Entry 8UCN (electron microscopy, 3.31 A resolution); this record covers chains a and h of the 10 polymer chains in the assembly.

== Chain a ==
Molecule: Cytochrome c oxidase subunit 1
Organism: Komagataella pastoris
UniProtKB: F2R0K8 (F2R0K8_KOMPC); numbering as in UniProt (aligned over 1-535)
Amino-acid sequence (535 residues; each row starts with the number of its first residue):
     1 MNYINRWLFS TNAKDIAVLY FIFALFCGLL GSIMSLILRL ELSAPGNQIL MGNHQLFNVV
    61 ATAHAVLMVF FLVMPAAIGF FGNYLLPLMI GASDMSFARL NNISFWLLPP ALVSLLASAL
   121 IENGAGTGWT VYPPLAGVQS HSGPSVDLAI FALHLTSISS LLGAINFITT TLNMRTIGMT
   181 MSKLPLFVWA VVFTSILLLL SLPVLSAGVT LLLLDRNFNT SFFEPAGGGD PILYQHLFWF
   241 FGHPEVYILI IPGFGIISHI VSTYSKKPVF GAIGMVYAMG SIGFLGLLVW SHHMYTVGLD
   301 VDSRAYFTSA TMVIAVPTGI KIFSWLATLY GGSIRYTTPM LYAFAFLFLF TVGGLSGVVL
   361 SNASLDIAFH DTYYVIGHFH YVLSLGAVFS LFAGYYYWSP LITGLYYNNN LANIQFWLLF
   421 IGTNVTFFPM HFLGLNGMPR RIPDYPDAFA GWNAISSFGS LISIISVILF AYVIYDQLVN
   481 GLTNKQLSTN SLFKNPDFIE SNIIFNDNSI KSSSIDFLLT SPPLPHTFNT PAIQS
Sequence notes: conflict Ile-4 (Met in F2R0K8), Ile-16 (Met in F2R0K8), Ile-22 (Met in F2R0K8), 34 further conflict positions vs the reference (F2R0K8) not listed
Ion coordination: Cu ion: His-243, His-292, His-293
Ligand contacts:
  - heme a (HEA), molecule 1: Phe-21, Ala-24, Gly-28, Leu-29, Ser-35, Leu-38, Arg-39, Leu-42, Phe-57, Ala-61, His-64, Ala-65, Met-68, Val-69, Leu-72, Ala-76, Gly-128, Trp-129, Tyr-373, Ile-376, Phe-379, His-380, Leu-383, Ser-384, Val-388, Leu-391, Phe-392, Thr-426, Phe-427, Met-430, Arg-440, Arg-441, Ser-463, Val-467
  - heme a (HEA), molecule 2: Trp-129, Trp-239, His-243, Val-246, Tyr-247, Ile-250, His-292, His-293, Ile-314, Ala-315, Gly-319, Phe-323, Phe-350, Gly-354, Leu-355, Gly-357, Val-358, Leu-360, Ser-361, Asp-366, His-370, Val-375, His-378, Phe-379, Val-382, Leu-383, Arg-440
  - phosphatidylethanolamine (PTY), molecule 1: Ser-96, Phe-97, Ala-98, Arg-99, Leu-100, Ile-103, Ile-158, Leu-162
  - phosphatidylethanolamine (PTY), molecule 2: Phe-270, Ala-327, Tyr-330
  - phosphatidylethanolamine (PTY), molecule 3: Tyr-336, Leu-341, Phe-344, Trp-417, Phe-420

== Chain h ==
Molecule: Cytochrome c oxidase subunit 8
Organism: Komagataella pastoris
UniProtKB: F2QRE4 (F2QRE4_KOMPC); residues 27-74 here = UniProt positions 27-74
Amino-acid sequence (48 residues; numbered 27 to 74; the number before each row is that of its first residue):
    27 DVGPYSNLPF KVKNRRVPYA VPHFLFFAIG MGIPFFACYV QLKRSGSI

== Interface between chain a and chain h ==
Contacting residue pairs (49; chain a residue first):
  Tyr-3(a) / Pro-35(h)  hydrogen bond (side chain-backbone)
  Arg-6(a) / Ser-32(h)
  Trp-7(a) / Leu-34(h)
  Trp-7(a) / Pro-35(h)  hydrophobic
  Ile-22(a) / Pro-35(h)  hydrophobic
  Ile-22(a) / Phe-52(h)
  Phe-26(a) / Phe-52(h)  hydrophobic
  Phe-26(a) / Ile-55(h)  hydrophobic
  Phe-26(a) / Gly-56(h)
  Phe-26(a) / Ile-59(h)  hydrophobic
  Leu-29(a) / Phe-53(h)  hydrophobic
  Leu-30(a) / Gly-56(h)
  Leu-30(a) / Ile-59(h)  hydrophobic
  Leu-30(a) / Pro-60(h)
  Ile-33(a) / Met-57(h)  hydrophobic
  Ile-33(a) / Pro-60(h)  hydrophobic
  Ile-33(a) / Phe-61(h)  hydrophobic
  Met-34(a) / Pro-60(h)  hydrophobic
  Ile-37(a) / Pro-60(h)
  Ile-37(a) / Phe-61(h)  hydrophobic
  Met-51(a) / Leu-68(h)  hydrophobic
  Met-51(a) / Ser-73(h)
  Met-51(a) / Ile-74(h)  hydrophobic
  Asn-53(a) / Gln-67(h)
  Asn-53(a) / Ser-71(h)  hydrogen bond
  Leu-56(a) / Cys-64(h)
  Leu-56(a) / Gln-67(h)
  Leu-56(a) / Leu-68(h)  hydrophobic
  Ala-119(a) / Gln-67(h)  hydrogen bond (backbone-side chain)
  Leu-120(a) / Ala-63(h)  hydrophobic
  Leu-120(a) / Arg-70(h)  hydrogen bond (backbone-side chain)
  Glu-122(a) / Gln-67(h)  hydrogen bond (backbone-side chain)
  Glu-122(a) / Arg-70(h)
  Asn-123(a) / Gln-67(h)  hydrogen bond (backbone-side chain)
  Gly-124(a) / Gln-67(h)
  Ile-402(a) / Asn-33(h)  hydrogen bond (backbone-side chain)
  Thr-403(a) / Pro-30(h)
  Leu-405(a) / Tyr-31(h)  hydrophobic
  Ala-471(a) / His-49(h)
  Ala-471(a) / Phe-53(h)  hydrophobic
  Ile-474(a) / His-49(h)
  Tyr-475(a) / Tyr-45(h)  hydrophobic
  Leu-478(a) / Tyr-31(h)  hydrogen bond (backbone-side chain)
  Leu-478(a) / Leu-34(h)  hydrophobic
  Leu-478(a) / Phe-36(h)  hydrophobic
  Leu-478(a) / Tyr-45(h)
  Leu-482(a) / Tyr-31(h)
  Pro-522(a) / Gly-29(h)
  Leu-524(a) / Val-28(h)  hydrophobic
Also at the interface, not in a pair above, chain a (38 interface residues in all): Asp-15, Val-18, Leu-25, Val-60, Tyr-84, Leu-116, Ile-121, Ile-468, Val-479, Pro-525
Also at the interface, not in a pair above, chain h (31 interface residues in all): Val-38, Lys-39, Ala-46, Val-66

== Overview ==
38 residues of chain a and 31 residues of chain h are in contact, with 8 hydrogen bonds. Polar pairs include
Tyr-3(a)/Pro-35(h), Asn-53(a)/Ser-71(h) and Ala-119(a)/Gln-67(h). Ligands of chain a: heme a and 3 copies of
phosphatidylethanolamine.
Chain a is Cytochrome c oxidase subunit 1 and chain h is Cytochrome c oxidase subunit 8, both from
Komagataella pastoris; the structure, Komagataella pastoris Cytochrome c oxidase in complex with human VMAT2
and Histamine, was determined by electron microscopy.
